Entry 2HMN (X-ray diffraction, 1.70 A resolution); this record covers chains A and B.

== Chain A ==
Molecule: Naphthalene 1,2-dioxygenase alpha subunit
Source organism: Pseudomonas sp
Notes: EC 1.14.12.12
UniProt: P0A111 (NDOB_PSEU8); residues 1-449 here = UniProt positions 1-449
Amino-acid sequence (449 residues; numbered 1 to 449; the number before each row is that of its first residue):
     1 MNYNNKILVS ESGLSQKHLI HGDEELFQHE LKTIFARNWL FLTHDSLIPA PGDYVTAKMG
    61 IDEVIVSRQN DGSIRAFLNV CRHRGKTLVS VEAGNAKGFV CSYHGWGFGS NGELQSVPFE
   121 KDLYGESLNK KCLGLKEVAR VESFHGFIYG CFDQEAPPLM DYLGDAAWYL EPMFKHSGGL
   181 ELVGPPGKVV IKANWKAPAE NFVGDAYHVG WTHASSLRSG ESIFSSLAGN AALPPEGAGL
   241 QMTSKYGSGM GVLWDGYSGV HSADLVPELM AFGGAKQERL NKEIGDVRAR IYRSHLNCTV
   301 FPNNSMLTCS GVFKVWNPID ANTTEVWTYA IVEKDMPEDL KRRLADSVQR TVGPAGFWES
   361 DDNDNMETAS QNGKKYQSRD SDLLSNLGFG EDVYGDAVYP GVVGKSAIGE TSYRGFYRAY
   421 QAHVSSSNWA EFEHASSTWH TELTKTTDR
Disordered / not traced: 447-449
Differences from the reference sequence: engineered mutation Val352 (Phe in P0A111)
Metal / ion sites: 2Fe-2S cluster Fe: Cys81, His83, Cys101, His104; Fe ion: His208, His213, Asp362
Ligand contacts:
  - anthracene (AN3): Asn201, Phe202, Asp205, Ala206, His208, Val209, Phe224, Leu253, Val260, His295, Asn297, Leu307, Trp358
  - 2Fe-2S cluster (FES): Cys81, His83, Arg84, Gly85, Lys86, Cys101, Tyr103, His104, Gly105, Trp106
UniProt features mapped onto this chain:
  - binding site ([2Fe-2S] cluster): Cys81, His83, Cys101, His104
  - binding site (Fe cation): His208, His213, Asp362
Reported in the primary citation:
  - Fe ion coordination: His208, His213
  - binding site for anthracene: Val209, Leu307

== Chain B ==
Molecule: Naphthalene 1,2-dioxygenase beta subunit
Source organism: Pseudomonas sp
Notes: EC 1.14.12.12
UniProt: P0A113 (NDOC_PSEU8); residues 1-194 here = UniProt positions 1-194
Amino-acid sequence (194 residues; numbered 1 to 194; the number before each row is that of its first residue):
     1 MMINIQEDKL VSAHDAEEIL RFFNCHDSAL QQEATTLLTQ EAHLLDIQAY RAWLEHCVGS
    61 EVQYQVISRE LRAASERRYK LNEAMNVYNE NFQQLKVRVE HQLDPQNWGN SPKLRFTRFI
   121 TNVQAAMDVN DKELLHIRSN VILHRARRGN QVDVFYAARE DKWKRGEGGV RKLVQRFVDY
   181 PERILQTHNL MVFL
Disordered / not traced: 1-2

== Interface between chain A and chain B ==
Contacting residue pairs (84):
  Ser46(A) with Leu81(B)
  Leu47(A) with Tyr79(B), hydrogen bond (backbone-side chain); Leu81(B)
  Asp53(A) with Tyr79(B)
  Val91(A) with Leu71(B); Arg72(B); Ala73(B)
  Glu92(A) with Glu70(B); Leu71(B), hydrogen bond (backbone-backbone); Arg183(B), salt bridge
  Ala93(A) with Glu70(B); Leu71(B); Arg72(B); Tyr79(B), hydrophobic
  Gly94(A) with Glu76(B); Tyr79(B)
  Asn95(A) with Glu76(B), hydrogen bond (backbone-side chain); Arg77(B), hydrogen bond (backbone-side chain); Arg78(B), hydrogen bond; Tyr79(B)
  Val183(A) with Asn82(B)
  Gly184(A) with Asn82(B)
  Pro185(A) with Glu70(B); Asn82(B); Ala84(B); Met85(B); Arg183(B)
  Pro186(A) with Arg183(B), hydrogen bond (backbone-side chain)
  Lys188(A) with Arg183(B); Ile184(B); Leu185(B), hydrogen bond (backbone-backbone)
  Val189(A) with Leu185(B), hydrophobic; His188(B); Asn189(B)
  Val190(A) with Ile184(B), hydrophobic; Leu185(B), hydrogen bond (backbone-backbone); Gln186(B); His188(B)
  Ile191(A) with His188(B)
  Lys192(A) with His188(B)
  Trp211(A) with Gln106(B); Trp108(B), hydrogen bond (backbone-side chain)
  Thr212(A) with Trp108(B)
  Ala214(A) with Gln106(B)
  Ser215(A) with His101(B), hydrogen bond; Asp104(B); Asn107(B)
  Ser216(A) with His101(B), hydrogen bond
  Arg218(A) with Asp104(B), salt bridge; Gln106(B), hydrogen bond
  Ser219(A) with Val97(B); Glu100(B); His101(B), hydrogen bond (side chain-backbone)
  Gly229(A) with Gln106(B)
  Asp264(A) with Gln94(B), hydrogen bond
  Glu325(A) with Ile184(B)
  Asp346(A) with Asn86(B), hydrogen bond; Asn89(B), hydrogen bond
  Gln349(A) with Met85(B); Asn86(B)
  Arg350(A) with Asn89(B), hydrogen bond (side chain-backbone); Glu90(B), salt bridge; Gln94(B), hydrogen bond; Arg98(B), hydrogen bond (backbone-side chain)
  Pro354(A) with Met85(B); Leu185(B), hydrophobic; Asn189(B); Leu190(B), hydrogen bond (backbone-backbone)
  Ala355(A) with Val87(B), hydrophobic; Tyr88(B), hydrophobic; Arg98(B), hydrogen bond (backbone-side chain); Leu190(B); Met191(B)
  Phe357(A) with Val97(B), hydrophobic; His101(B); Met191(B), hydrophobic
  Ser360(A) with His101(B); Met191(B)
  Asp361(A) with His101(B), salt bridge
  Asn363(A) with Asn189(B), hydrogen bond
  Asp364(A) with Gly109(B); Arg147(B), salt bridge; Arg148(B), salt bridge
  Glu367(A) with His188(B), salt bridge
Other interface residues (no listed pair), chain A (44 interface residues in all): Pro49, Val55, Ser90, Gly187, Gly220, Gly356
Other interface residues (no listed pair), chain B (39 interface residues in all): Ser68, Glu83

== In short ==
The interface between chain A and chain B involves 44 residues on one side and 39 on the other; the contacts
include 22 hydrogen bonds and 7 salt bridges. Among the polar pairs are Glu92(A)-Arg183(B),
Arg218(A)-Asp104(B) and Arg350(A)-Glu90(B). The paper reports a binding site for anthracene at Val209(A) and
Leu307(A); Fe ion coordination by His208(A) and His213(A).
Here chain A is Naphthalene 1,2-dioxygenase alpha subunit and chain B is Naphthalene 1,2-dioxygenase beta
subunit, both from Pseudomonas sp. Entry 2HMN (Crystal Structure of the Naphthalene 1,2-Dioxygenase F352V
Mutant Bound to Anthracene) was determined by X-ray diffraction, deposited together with 2HMJ, 2HMK, 2HML,
2HMM and 2HMO.
